PDB entry 7ZIF | X-ray diffraction, 1.87 A resolution | chain A

== Chain A ==
Molecule: Tryptophan 5-hydroxylase 1
Source organism: Homo sapiens
Notes: EC 1.14.16.4
UniProt: P17752 (TPH1_HUMAN); numbering as in UniProt (aligned over 105-401)
Chain sequence (326 residues; numbered 76 to 401; the number before each row is that of its first residue):
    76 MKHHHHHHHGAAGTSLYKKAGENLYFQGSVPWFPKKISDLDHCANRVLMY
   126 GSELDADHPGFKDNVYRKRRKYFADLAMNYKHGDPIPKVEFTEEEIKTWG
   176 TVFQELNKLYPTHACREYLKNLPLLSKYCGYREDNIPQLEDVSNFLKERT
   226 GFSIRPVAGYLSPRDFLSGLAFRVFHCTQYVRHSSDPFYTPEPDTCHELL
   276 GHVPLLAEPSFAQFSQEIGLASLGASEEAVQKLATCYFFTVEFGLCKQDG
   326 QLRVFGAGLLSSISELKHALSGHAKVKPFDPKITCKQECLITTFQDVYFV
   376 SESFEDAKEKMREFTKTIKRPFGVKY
Not modelled in the structure: 76-103, 395-401
Construct notes: initiating methionine (76); expression tag (77-104)
UniProt features mapped onto this chain:
  - binding site (L-tryptophan): Y235, R257, T265, S336, I366
  - binding site (Fe cation): H272, H277, E317
Bound ions: Fe ion: H272, H277, E317 (together with KM-480)
Residues lining bound ligands: KM-480 (IWA; (2R)-2-azanyl-5-[[2-[3-methyl-2,6-bis(oxidanylidene)-7-(phenylmethyl)purin-8-yl]sulfanyl-3H-benzimidazol-5-yl]amino]-5-oxidanylidene-pentanoic acid): V232, G234, Y235, L236, S237, P238, F241, T253, R257, F263, Y264, T265, P268, H272, H277, A309, Y312, E317, F318, G333, S336, S337, I366

== Summary ==
Bound to chain A: KM-480. The Fe ion site is built by H272, H277 and E317. From UniProt: 5
L-tryptophan-binding residues and 3 Fe cation-binding residues.
Chain A is Tryptophan 5-hydroxylase 1 (Homo sapiens); the structure, Crystal structure of human tryptophan
hydroxylase 1 in complex with inhibitor KM-480, was determined by X-ray diffraction together with 7ZIG, 7ZIH,
7ZII and 7ZIJ from the same study.
